4DV1 - chains A and D of the 21 polymer chains in the assembly; structure by X-ray diffraction, 3.85 A resolution.

== Chain A ==
Molecule: 16S rRNA
From: Thermus thermophilus
Sequence (1522 nucleotides; row label = number of the first residue in the row; note: 42 numbers in that range are skipped by the numbering (no residue carries them; nothing is unmodelled there); a row labelled like 190A-190L holds insertion residues (190A, then the next letters in order); numbering starts at 0):
     0 UUUGUUGGAGAGUUUGAUCCGGGCUCAGGGUGAACGCUGGCGGCGUGCCU
    50 AAGACAUGCAAGUCGUGCGGG
    73 CCGCGGGGUUUU
    88 ACUCCG
    95 UGGUC
   101 AGCGGCGGACGGGUGAGUAACGCGUGGGU
  129A G
   130 ACCUACCCGGAAGAGGGGGACAACCCGGGGAAACUCGGGCUAAUCCCCCA
   180 UGUGGACCCGC
190A-190L CCCUUGGGGUGU
   191 GUCCAAAGGGCUUU
   216 GCCCGCUUCCGGAUGGGCCCGCGUCCCAUCAGCUAGUUGGUGGGGUAAUG
   266 GCCCACCAAGGCGACGACGGGUAGCCGGUCUGAGAGGAUGGCCGGCCACA
   316 GGGGCACUGAGACACGGGCCCCACUCCUACGGGAGGCAGCAGUUAGGAAU
   366 CUUCCGCAAUGGGCGCAAGCCUGACGGAGCGACGCCGCUUGGAGGAAGAA
   416 GCCCUUCGGGGUGUAAACUCCUGAA
   442 CCCGGGACGAAACCCCCGACGA
   474 GGGGACUGACGGUACCGGG
   494 GUAAUAGCGCCGGCCAACUCCGUGCCAGCAGCCGCGGUAAUACGGAGGGC
   544 GCGAGCGUUACCCGGAUUCACUGGGCGUAAAGGGCGUGUAGGCGGCCUGG
   594 GGCGUCCCAUGUGAAAGACCACGGCUCAACCGUGGGGGAGCGUGGGAUAC
   644 GCUCAGGCUAGACGGUGGGAGAGGGUGGUGGAAUUCCCGGAGUAGCGGUG
   694 AAAUGCGCAGAUACCGGGAGGAACGCCGAUGGCGAAGGCAGCCACCUGGU
   744 CCACCCGUGACGCUGAGGCGCGAAAGCGUGGGGAGCAAACCGGAUUAGAU
   794 ACCCGGGUAGUCCACGCCCUAAACGAUGCGCGCUAGGUCUCUGGGUCU
   848 CCUGGGGGCCGAAGCUAACGCGUUAAGCGCGCCGCCUGGGGAGUACGGCC
   898 GCAAGGCUGAAACUCAAAGGAAUUGACGGGGGCCCGCACAAGCGGUGGAG
   948 CAUGUGGUUUAAUUCGAAGXAACGCGAAGAACCUUACCAGGCCUUGACAU
   998 GCUAGG
 1003A G
  1004 AACCCGGGUGAAAGCCUGGGGUGCCCC
1030A-1030D GCGA
  1031 GGGGAGCCCUAGCACAGGUGCUGCAUGGCCGUCGUCAGCUCGUGCCGUGA
  1081 GGUGUUGGGUUAAGUCCCGCAACGAGCGCAACCCCCGCCGUUAGUUGCCA
  1131 GCGGUUCGGCCGGGCACUCUAACGGGACUGCCCGCGAAA
  1171 GCGGGAGGAAGGAGGGGACGACGUCUGGUCAGCAUGGCCCUUACGGCCUG
  1221 GGCGACACACGUGCUACAAUGCCCACUACAAAGCGAUGCCACCCGGCAAC
  1271 GGGGAGCUAAUCGCAAAAAGGUGGGCCCAGUUCGGAUUGGGGUCUGCAAC
  1321 CCGACCCCAUGAAGCCGGAAUCGCUAGUAAUCGCGGAUCAG
 1361A C
  1362 CAUGCCGCGGUGAAUACGUUCCCGGGCCUUGUACACACXGCCXGUXACGC
  1412 CAUGGGAGCGGGCUCUACCCGAAGUCGCCGGG
  1446 AGCCUACGGG
  1459 CAGGCGCCGAGGGUAGGGCCCGUGACUGGGGCGAAGUCGUAACAAGGUAG
  1509 CUGUACCGGAAGGUGCGGCUGGAUCCACUCCUUUCU
Not modelled in the structure: 0-4, 1534-1538
Modified residues: PSU (pseudouridine-5'-monophosphate) at position 516, 7MG (7N-methyl-8-hydroguanosine-5'-monophosphate) at position 527, M2G (N2-dimethylguanosine-5'-monophosphate) at position 966, 5MC (5-methylcytidine-5'-monophosphate) at position 967, 2MG (2N-methylguanosine-5'-monophosphate) at position 1207, 5MC (5-methylcytidine-5'-monophosphate) at position 1400, 4OC (4n,o2'-methylcytidine-5'-monophosphate) at position 1402, 5MC (5-methylcytidine-5'-monophosphate) at position 1404, 5MC (5-methylcytidine-5'-monophosphate) at position 1407, UR3 (3-methyluridine-5'-monophoshate) at position 1498, MA6 (6N-dimethyladenosine-5'-monophoshate) at position 1518, MA6 (6N-dimethyladenosine-5'-monophoshate) at position 1519, PSU (pseudouridine-5'-monophosphate) at position 1540, PSU (pseudouridine-5'-monophosphate) at position 1541
Sequence notes: engineered mutation G20 (U666 in M26923.1); conflict C1534 (A2157 in M26923.1), A1535 (C2158 in M26923.1)
Metal / ion sites: Mg2+ site 1 near U5 (its only coordinating residue here); Mg2+ site 2 near G6 (its only coordinating residue here); Mg2+ site 3 near G21 (its only coordinating residue here); Mg2+ site 4: C48, G115; Mg2+ site 5 near A53 (its only coordinating residue here); Mg2+ site 6: C58, A59, U387; Mg2+ site 7 near G105 (its only coordinating residue here); Mg2+ site 8 near G107 (its only coordinating residue here); Mg2+ site 9: A109, G331; Mg2+ site 10 near A109 (its only coordinating residue here); Mg2+ site 11 near G111 (its only coordinating residue here); Mg2+ site 12: G117, G289; 91 more Mg2+ sites not listed
Residues lining bound ligands: streptomycin (SRY): U12, U14, C526, 7MG_527, C912, A913, A914, A915, C1490, G1491

== Chain D ==
Protein: ribosomal protein S4
From: Thermus thermophilus
Reference sequence: P80373 (RS4_THET8); residues 1-209 here = UniProt positions 1-209
Chain sequence (209 residues; each row starts with the number of its first residue):
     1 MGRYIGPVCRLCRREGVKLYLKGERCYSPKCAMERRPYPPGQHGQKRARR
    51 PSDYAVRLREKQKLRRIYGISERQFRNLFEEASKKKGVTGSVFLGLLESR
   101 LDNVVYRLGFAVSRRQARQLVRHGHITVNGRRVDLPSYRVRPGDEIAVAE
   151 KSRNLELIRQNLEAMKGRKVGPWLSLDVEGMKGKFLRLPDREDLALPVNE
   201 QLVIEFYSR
Not modelled in the structure: 1
Metal / ion sites: Zn2+: Cys-9, Cys-12, Cys-26, Cys-31; Mg2+: Ser-83 (shared with U5(A) of chain A)
UniProt features mapped onto this chain:
  - binding site (Zn(2+)): Cys-9, Cys-12, Cys-26, Cys-31

== Chain A / chain D interface ==
Contacting residue pairs (110; chain A residue first):
  A8(A) / Glu-205(D)  hydrogen bond to the base
  A8(A) / Phe-206(D)  base contact
  A8(A) / Ser-208(D)  base contact
  A8(A) / Arg-209(D)  base contact
  A26(A) / Arg-209(D)  hydrogen bond to the sugar
  G28(A) / Arg-76(D)  salt bridge to the phosphate
  C401(A) / Arg-73(D)  salt bridge to the phosphate
  C401(A) / Asn-77(D)  phosphate contact
  G402(A) / Gln-74(D)  phosphate contact
  G402(A) / Leu-135(D)  sugar contact
  G402(A) / Ser-137(D)  hydrogen bond to the phosphate
  C403(A) / Arg-3(D)  salt bridge to the phosphate
  C403(A) / Gln-74(D)  hydrogen bond to the phosphate
  C403(A) / Arg-122(D)  hydrogen bond to the sugar
  C403(A) / Pro-136(D)  phosphate contact
  C403(A) / Ser-137(D)  hydrogen bond to the phosphate
  U404(A) / Gly-2(D)  hydrogen bond to the base
  U404(A) / Arg-118(D)  salt bridge to the phosphate
  U404(A) / Arg-122(D)  phosphate contact
  U405(A) / Gly-2(D)  base contact
  U405(A) / Ile-5(D)  base contact
  G406(A) / Ile-5(D)  phosphate contact
  G406(A) / Gln-119(D)  hydrogen bond to the sugar
  G407(A) / Ser-113(D)  phosphate contact
  G407(A) / Arg-115(D)  salt bridge to the phosphate
  G407(A) / Gln-116(D)  hydrogen bond to the sugar
  G407(A) / Gln-119(D)  sugar contact
  A408(A) / Leu-21(D)  phosphate contact
  A408(A) / Lys-22(D)  phosphate contact
  A408(A) / Ser-113(D)  hydrogen bond to the phosphate
  A408(A) / Arg-115(D)  salt bridge to the phosphate
  A408(A) / Gln-116(D)  hydrogen bond to the sugar
  G409(A) / Lys-22(D)  salt bridge to the phosphate
  G409(A) / Glu-24(D)  phosphate contact
  G409(A) / Arg-25(D)  phosphate contact
  G410(A) / Arg-25(D)  salt bridge to the phosphate
  A411(A) / Arg-25(D)  salt bridge to the phosphate
  A412(A) / Arg-35(D)  hydrogen bond to the base
  G413(A) / Arg-36(D)  hydrogen bond to the base
  C419(A) / Gln-42(D)  sugar contact
  G425(A) / Tyr-38(D)  phosphate contact
  G425(A) / Gln-45(D)  hydrogen bond to the sugar
  G426(A) / Arg-13(D)  phosphate contact
  G426(A) / Arg-36(D)  salt bridge to the phosphate
  G426(A) / Tyr-38(D)  hydrogen bond to the phosphate
  G426(A) / Gly-41(D)  sugar contact
  G426(A) / Gln-42(D)  hydrogen bond to the sugar
  U427(A) / Arg-13(D)  salt bridge to the phosphate
  U427(A) / Arg-36(D)  salt bridge to the phosphate
  U427(A) / Pro-40(D)  phosphate contact
  U427(A) / Gly-41(D)  phosphate contact
  G428(A) / Pro-7(D)  phosphate contact
  G428(A) / Arg-36(D)  hydrogen bond to the sugar
  U429(A) / Lys-22(D)  phosphate contact
  U429(A) / Arg-25(D)  sugar contact
  U429(A) / Ala-32(D)  phosphate contact
  U429(A) / Arg-36(D)  salt bridge to the phosphate
  A430(A) / Pro-7(D)  phosphate contact
  A430(A) / Val-8(D)  hydrogen bond to the phosphate
  A430(A) / Cys-9(D)  hydrogen bond to the phosphate
  A430(A) / Lys-22(D)  salt bridge to the phosphate
  C436(A) / Glu-156(D)  sugar contact
  U437(A) / Gln-119(D)  hydrogen bond to the base
  U437(A) / His-123(D)  sugar contact
  U437(A) / His-125(D)  hydrogen bond to the sugar
  G438(A) / His-123(D)  sugar contact
  G438(A) / His-125(D)  phosphate contact
  A439(A) / His-123(D)  salt bridge to the phosphate
  C489(A) / Arg-132(D)  salt bridge to the phosphate
  G490(A) / Arg-132(D)  salt bridge to the phosphate
  G490(A) / Lys-151(D)  phosphate contact
  G491(A) / Lys-151(D)  salt bridge to the phosphate
  A496(A) / Gln-119(D)  base contact
  C508(A) / Tyr-54(D)  sugar contact
  C508(A) / Arg-209(D)  salt bridge to the phosphate
  A509(A) / Ser-52(D)  hydrogen bond to the phosphate
  A509(A) / Tyr-54(D)  phosphate contact
  A509(A) / Ala-55(D)  sugar contact
  C511(A) / His-43(D)  hydrogen bond to the phosphate
  U512(A) / Gln-42(D)  hydrogen bond to the base
  U512(A) / His-43(D)  hydrogen bond to the sugar
  U512(A) / Lys-46(D)  salt bridge to the phosphate
  G540(A) / Gln-42(D)  base contact
  G541(A) / Gly-41(D)  sugar contact
  G541(A) / Gln-42(D)  sugar contact
  G542(A) / Arg-10(D)  salt bridge to the phosphate
  G542(A) / Arg-14(D)  phosphate contact
  G542(A) / Gly-41(D)  sugar contact
  C543(A) / Arg-10(D)  salt bridge to the phosphate
  C543(A) / Arg-14(D)  salt bridge to the phosphate
  C543(A) / Arg-59(D)  hydrogen bond to the phosphate
  G544(A) / Arg-59(D)  salt bridge to the phosphate
  G544(A) / Gln-62(D)  hydrogen bond to the phosphate
  G544(A) / Arg-66(D)  salt bridge to the phosphate
  C545(A) / Gln-62(D)  hydrogen bond to the phosphate
  C545(A) / Glu-72(D)  phosphate contact
  G546(A) / Tyr-4(D)  base contact
  G546(A) / Arg-65(D)  salt bridge to the phosphate
  G546(A) / Glu-72(D)  hydrogen bond to the phosphate
  G546(A) / Arg-73(D)  hydrogen bond to the phosphate
  A547(A) / Gly-2(D)  hydrogen bond to the phosphate
  A547(A) / Arg-3(D)  salt bridge to the phosphate
  C612(A) / Lys-84(D)  salt bridge to the phosphate
  C613(A) / Lys-84(D)  phosphate contact
  U619(A) / Val-133(D)  sugar contact
  U619(A) / Asp-134(D)  hydrogen bond to the base
  U619(A) / Leu-135(D)  base contact
  C620(A) / Leu-135(D)  base contact
  C620(A) / Ser-137(D)  base contact
  C620(A) / Tyr-138(D)  sugar contact
Also at the interface, not in a pair above, chain A (49 interface residues in all): U5, C400
Also at the interface, not in a pair above, chain D (67 interface residues in all): Leu-58, Lys-61, Ser-71, Ser-83, Lys-86, Gly-87, Arg-100, Leu-155, Leu-157

== In short ==
The interface between chain A and chain D involves 49 residues on one side and 67 on the other, with 32
hydrogen bonds and 28 salt bridges. Polar pairs include A8(A)/Glu-205(D), U404(A)/Gly-2(D) and
A412(A)/Arg-35(D). Chain A binds streptomycin.
Chain A is 16S rRNA and chain D is ribosomal protein S4, both from Thermus thermophilus; the structure,
Crystal structure of the Thermus thermophilus 30S ribosomal subunit with a 16S rRNA mutation, U20G, bound ...,
was determined by X-ray diffraction.
